2BL0 - chains A and B of the 3 polymer chains in the assembly; structure by X-ray diffraction, 1.75 A resolution.

# Chain A
Molecule: Major plasmodial myosin heavy chain
Source organism: Physarum polycephalum
Notes: EC 3.6.1.32; fragment: regulatory domain, residues 778-840
Reference sequence: Q9BJD3 (Q9BJD3_PHYPO); numbering as in UniProt (aligned over 778-840)
Chain sequence (63 residues; numbered 778 to 840; the number before each row is that of its first residue):
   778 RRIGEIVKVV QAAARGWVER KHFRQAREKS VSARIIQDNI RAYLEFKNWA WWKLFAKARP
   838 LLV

# Chain B
Molecule: Myosin regulatory light chain
Source organism: Physarum polycephalum
Notes: EC 3.6.1.32; fragment: regulatory domain, residues 1-145
Reference sequence: P08053 (MLR_PHYPO); numbering as in UniProt (aligned over 1-145)
Chain sequence (145 residues; each row starts with the number of its first residue):
     1 TASADQIQEC FQIFDKDNDG KVSIEELGSA LRSLGKNPTN AELNTIKGQL NAKEFDLATF
    61 KTVYRKPIKT PTEQSKEMLD AFRALDKEGN GTIQEAELRQ LLLNLGDALT SSEVEELMKE
   121 VSVSGDGAIN YESFVDMLVT GYPLA
Bound ions: Ca2+ site 1: Asp15, Asp17, Asp19, Lys21; Ca2+ site 2: Gln49 (shared with 5 residues of chain C)
Curated features (UniProtKB/Swiss-Prot):
  - binding site (Ca(2+)): Asp15, Asp17, Asp19, Lys21, Glu26, Asp86, Asn90, Thr92, Glu97
  - modified residue: Thr1 (N-acetylthreonine)
From the paper describing this entry:
  - Ca2+ coordination: Asp15, Asp17, Asp19, Lys21

# Chain A / chain B interface
Residue-residue contacts (64):
  Ile780(A) - Leu85(B)  hydrophobic
  Ile780(A) - Leu101(B)  hydrophobic
  Gly781(A) - Gly106(B)
  Ile783(A) - Ala81(B)
  Lys785(A) - Asp107(B)
  Val786(A) - Gln74(B)
  Val786(A) - Glu77(B)
  Val786(A) - Met78(B)
  Val787(A) - Met78(B)  hydrophobic
  Val787(A) - Phe82(B)  hydrophobic
  Gln788(A) - Leu101(B)
  Gln788(A) - Leu102(B)  hydrogen bond (side chain-backbone)
  Gln788(A) - Leu105(B)  hydrogen bond (side chain-backbone)
  Gln788(A) - Gly106(B)
  Gln788(A) - Asp107(B)  hydrogen bond (side chain-backbone)
  Gln788(A) - Ala108(B)
  Gln788(A) - Leu109(B)
  Ala789(A) - Asn37(B)
  Ala789(A) - Pro38(B)
  Ala789(A) - Gln74(B)
  Ala790(A) - Asn37(B)
  Ala790(A) - Gln74(B)
  Ala790(A) - Met78(B)  hydrophobic
  Ala791(A) - Leu109(B)  hydrophobic
  Ala791(A) - Leu117(B)  hydrophobic
  Ala791(A) - Leu138(B)
  Arg792(A) - Arg32(B)
  Arg792(A) - Asn40(B)
  Arg792(A) - Asp107(B)  hydrogen bond (side chain-backbone)
  Arg792(A) - Ala108(B)  hydrogen bond (side chain-backbone)
  Arg792(A) - Leu109(B)
  Gly793(A) - Arg32(B)
  Gly793(A) - Asn37(B)
  Trp794(A) - Glu116(B)
  Trp794(A) - Leu117(B)  hydrophobic
  Trp794(A) - Glu120(B)
  Trp794(A) - Met137(B)
  Trp794(A) - Leu138(B)  hydrophobic
  Trp794(A) - Tyr142(B)
  Val795(A) - Glu116(B)
  Val795(A) - Leu117(B)  hydrophobic
  Glu796(A) - Ser29(B)  hydrogen bond
  Glu796(A) - Arg32(B)
  Glu796(A) - Ser33(B)
  Arg797(A) - Arg32(B)
  Arg797(A) - Ser33(B)
  Arg797(A) - Pro71(B)
  Arg797(A) - Leu138(B)  hydrogen bond (side chain-backbone)
  Arg797(A) - Gly141(B)  hydrogen bond (side chain-backbone)
  Arg797(A) - Tyr142(B)  hydrogen bond (side chain-backbone)
  Lys798(A) - Glu116(B)  salt bridge
  Lys798(A) - Tyr142(B)
  His799(A) - Glu116(B)  salt bridge
  Phe800(A) - Cys10(B)  hydrophobic
  Phe800(A) - Ile13(B)  hydrophobic
  Phe800(A) - Ser33(B)
  Arg801(A) - Tyr142(B)
  Arg801(A) - Pro143(B)
  Arg804(A) - Glu9(B)  salt bridge
  Arg804(A) - Ile13(B)
  Arg804(A) - Ala145(B)
  Ser807(A) - Ile13(B)
  Val808(A) - Glu9(B)
  Arg811(A) - Gln12(B)
Other interface residues (no listed pair), chain A (26 interface residues in all): Val784, Ala803
Other interface residues (no listed pair), chain B (40 interface residues in all): Phe14, Leu34, Gly35, Thr39, Glu113, Phe134, Val139

# In short
26 residues of chain A and 40 residues of chain B are in contact, with 9 hydrogen bonds and 3 salt bridges.
Among the polar pairs are Lys798(A)-Glu116(B), His799(A)-Glu116(B) and Arg804(A)-Glu9(B). From UniProt: 9
Ca2+-binding residues on chain B. The paper reports Ca2+ coordination by Asp15(B), Asp17(B) and Asp19(B) among
others.
Chain A is Major plasmodial myosin heavy chain and chain B is Myosin regulatory light chain, both from
Physarum polycephalum; the structure, Physarum polycephalum myosin II regulatory domain, was determined by
X-ray diffraction.
